3STZ - chains A and B of the 3 polymer chains in the assembly; structure by X-ray diffraction, 2.50 A resolution.

# Chain A
Protein: antibody Fab fragment heavy chain
Source organism: Mus musculus
Notes: antibody fragment or engineered binder
Chain sequence (219 residues; each row starts with the number of its first residue):
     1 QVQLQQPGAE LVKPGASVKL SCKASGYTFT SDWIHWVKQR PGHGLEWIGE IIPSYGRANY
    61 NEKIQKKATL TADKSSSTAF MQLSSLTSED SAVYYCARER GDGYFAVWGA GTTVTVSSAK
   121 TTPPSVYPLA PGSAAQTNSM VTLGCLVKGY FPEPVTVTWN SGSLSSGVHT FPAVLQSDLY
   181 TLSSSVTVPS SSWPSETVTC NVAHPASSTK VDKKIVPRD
Disulfides: C22-C96, C145-C200

# Chain B
Protein: antibody Fab fragment light chain
Source organism: Mus musculus
Notes: antibody fragment or engineered binder
Chain sequence (212 residues; each row starts with the number of its first residue):
     1 DILLTQSPAI LSVSPGERVS FSCRASQSIG TDIHWYQQRT NGSPRLLIKY ASESISGIPS
    61 RFSGSGSGTD FTLSINSVES EDIANYYCQQ SNRWPFTFGS GTKLEIKRAD AAPTVSIFPP
   121 SSEQLTSGGA SVVCFLNNFY PKDINVKWKI DGSERQNGVL NSWTDQDSKD STYSMSSTLT
   181 LTKDEYERHN SYTCEATHKT STSPIVKSFN RN
Disulfides: C23-C88, C134-C194

# How chain A and chain B interact
Residue-residue contacts - 74 pairs, chain A then chain B:
  H35(A) with F96(B)
  Q39(A) with Q38(B), hydrogen bond; Y87(B)
  H43(A) with Y87(B)
  G44(A) with Y87(B)
  L45(A) with P44(B), hydrophobic; Y87(B), hydrophobic; F98(B)
  W47(A) with W94(B), hydrophobic; P95(B), hydrophobic
  E50(A) with W94(B), hydrogen bond
  N59(A) with W94(B)
  Y60(A) with W94(B)
  Y95(A) with Q38(B), hydrogen bond; G42(B); S43(B)
  E99(A) with F96(B)
  D102(A) with Y50(B), hydrogen bond (backbone-side chain)
  G103(A) with H34(B); Q89(B), hydrogen bond (backbone-side chain); S91(B); F96(B)
  Y104(A) with H34(B); Y36(B); L46(B), hydrophobic; K49(B), hydrogen bond; Y50(B), hydrophobic; Q89(B)
  F105(A) with Y36(B), hydrogen bond (backbone-side chain); L46(B); Q89(B); F96(B), hydrophobic; F98(B), hydrophobic
  W108(A) with Y36(B); P44(B); F98(B), hydrophobic
  G109(A) with S43(B)
  Y127(A) with S121(B); E123(B); Q124(B); S127(B)
  P128(A) with S121(B); E123(B)
  L129(A) with F118(B)
  A130(A) with F118(B)
  P131(A) with F118(B)
  Q136(A) with K207(B)
  T142(A) with S116(B); F118(B)
  L146(A) with S131(B)
  K148(A) with Q124(B)
  H169(A) with N137(B); N138(B), hydrogen bond; D167(B), salt bridge; S174(B), hydrogen bond
  F171(A) with F135(B), hydrophobic; N137(B); S162(B); T164(B); S174(B); M175(B); S176(B)
  P172(A) with S162(B), hydrogen bond (backbone-side chain); W163(B)
  V174(A) with L160(B), hydrophobic; N161(B)
  Q176(A) with L160(B)
  S183(A) with F135(B)
  S184(A) with F135(B)
  S185(A) with F135(B); N137(B), hydrogen bond
  K213(A) with E123(B), salt bridge
  R218(A) with P119(B); P120(B), hydrogen bond (side chain-backbone)
Also at the interface, not in a pair above, chain A (41 interface residues in all): V37, E62, A110, L143, S165
Also at the interface, not in a pair above, chain B (40 interface residues in all): V133, K169

# In short
Chain A and chain B form an interface of 41 and 40 residues respectively, with 12 hydrogen bonds and 2 salt
bridges. Among the polar pairs are H169(A)-D167(B), K213(A)-E123(B) and Q39(A)-Q38(B).
Here chain A is antibody Fab fragment heavy chain and chain B is antibody Fab fragment light chain, both from
Mus musculus. Entry 3STZ (KcsA potassium channel mutant Y82C with nitroxide spin label) was determined by
X-ray diffraction together with 3STL from the same study.
